Entry 3J2P (electron microscopy, 3.60 A resolution); this record covers chains A and B of the 4 polymer chains in the assembly.

== Chain A ==
Protein: Envelope protein E
Organism: Dengue virus 2
UniProt: P14340 (POLG_DEN2N); residues 1-495 here correspond to UniProt positions 281-775 (UniProt number = residue number + 280)
Sequence (495 residues; each row starts with the number of its first residue):
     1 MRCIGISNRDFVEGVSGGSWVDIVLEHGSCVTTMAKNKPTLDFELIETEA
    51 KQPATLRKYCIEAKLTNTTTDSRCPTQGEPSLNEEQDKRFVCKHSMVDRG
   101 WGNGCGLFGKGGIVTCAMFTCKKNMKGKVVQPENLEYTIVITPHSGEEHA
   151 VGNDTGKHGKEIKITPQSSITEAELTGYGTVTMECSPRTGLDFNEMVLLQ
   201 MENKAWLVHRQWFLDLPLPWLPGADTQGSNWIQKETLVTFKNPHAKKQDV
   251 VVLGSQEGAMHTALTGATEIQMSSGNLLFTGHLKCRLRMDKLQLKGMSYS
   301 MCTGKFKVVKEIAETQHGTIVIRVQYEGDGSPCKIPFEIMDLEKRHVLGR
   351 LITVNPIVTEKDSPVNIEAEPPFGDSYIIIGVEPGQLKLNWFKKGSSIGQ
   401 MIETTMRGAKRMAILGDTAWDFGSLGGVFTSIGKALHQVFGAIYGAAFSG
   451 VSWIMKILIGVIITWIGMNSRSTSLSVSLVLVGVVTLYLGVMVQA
Glycans and other covalent adducts: N-acetylglucosamine (NAG) linked to Asn67, Asn153
Swiss-Prot annotation at these positions:
  - region: Asp98 to Gly111 (Fusion peptide)
  - site: Ala495 (Cleavage)
  - glycosylation (N-linked (GlcNAc...) asparagine): Asn67, Asn153
What the authors report for this chain:
  - self-association interface (contacts with another copy of this molecule); pairs are residue here / residue on that copy: His27-His244

== Chain B ==
Protein: Small envelope protein M
Organism: Dengue virus 2
UniProt: P14340 (POLG_DEN2N); residues 1-75 here correspond to UniProt positions 206-280 (UniProt number = residue number + 205)
Sequence (75 residues; each row starts with the number of its first residue):
     1 SVALVPHVGMGLETATETWMSSEGAWKHAQRIETWILRHPGFTIMAAILA
    51 YTIGTTHFQRALIFILLTAVAPSMT
Unresolved in the structure: 73-75
Swiss-Prot annotation at these positions:
  - site: Thr75 (Cleavage)

== Interface between chain A and chain B ==
Residue-residue contacts (41; chain A residue first):
  Met196(A) with Leu12(B), hydrophobic
  Trp206(A) with Trp19(B)
  Val208(A) with His7(B)
  His209(A) with His7(B); Met10(B), hydrogen bond; Leu12(B)
  Trp212(A) with Val5(B), hydrogen bond (side chain-backbone); His7(B)
  Pro217(A) with Ser1(B)
  Gln256(A) with Ser1(B); Val2(B)
  Ala259(A) with Val2(B)
  Met260(A) with Val2(B), hydrophobic
  His261(A) with Trp19(B)
  Thr262(A) with Val2(B)
  Ala263(A) with Val2(B); Ala3(B); Pro6(B); His7(B)
  Leu264(A) with Trp19(B)
  Thr265(A) with Pro6(B); His7(B); Trp19(B); Met20(B)
  Gly266(A) with His7(B), hydrogen bond (backbone-backbone); Thr18(B)
  Ala267(A) with His7(B); Thr18(B); Trp19(B), hydrogen bond (backbone-backbone)
  Thr268(A) with Thr14(B)
  Thr280(A) with Thr14(B); Thr16(B), hydrogen bond
  Ile414(A) with Ala15(B)
  Ser449(A) with Gly9(B)
  Gly450(A) with Gly9(B), hydrogen bond (backbone-backbone)
  Trp453(A) with Ala25(B)
  Val493(A) with Glu13(B)
  Ala495(A) with Thr14(B); Thr16(B); Glu17(B); Thr18(B), hydrogen bond (backbone-backbone)
Other interface residues (no listed pair), chain A (34 interface residues in all): Glu26, Leu207, Leu218, Glu269, Ala413, Val451, Ser452, Ile462, Trp465, Gln494
Other interface residues (no listed pair), chain B (22 interface residues in all): Val8, Ser21, Trp26, Phe58

== Summary ==
Chain A and chain B form an interface of 34 and 22 residues respectively, with 7 hydrogen bonds. Among the
polar pairs are His209(A)-Met10(B), Trp212(A)-Val5(B) and Thr280(A)-Thr16(B). Covalently linked
N-acetylglucosamine: at Asn67(A) and Asn153(A). The paper reports a self-association interface involving
His27(A) and His244(A).
Here chain A is Envelope protein E and chain B is Small envelope protein M, both from Dengue virus 2. Entry
3J2P (CryoEM structure of Dengue virus envelope protein heterotetramer) was determined by electron microscopy
together with 3J27 from the same study.
